PDB entry 5VGI | X-ray diffraction, 2.07 A resolution | chain A

Chain A:
Name: Lysine-specific demethylase 4A
Source organism: Homo sapiens
Notes: EC 1.14.11.-
UniProt: O75164 (KDM4A_HUMAN); residues 5-354 here = UniProt positions 5-354
Chain sequence (370 residues; numbered -15 to 354; the number before each row is that of its first residue; numbers below 1 keep their minus sign (Met-15 is residue -15)):
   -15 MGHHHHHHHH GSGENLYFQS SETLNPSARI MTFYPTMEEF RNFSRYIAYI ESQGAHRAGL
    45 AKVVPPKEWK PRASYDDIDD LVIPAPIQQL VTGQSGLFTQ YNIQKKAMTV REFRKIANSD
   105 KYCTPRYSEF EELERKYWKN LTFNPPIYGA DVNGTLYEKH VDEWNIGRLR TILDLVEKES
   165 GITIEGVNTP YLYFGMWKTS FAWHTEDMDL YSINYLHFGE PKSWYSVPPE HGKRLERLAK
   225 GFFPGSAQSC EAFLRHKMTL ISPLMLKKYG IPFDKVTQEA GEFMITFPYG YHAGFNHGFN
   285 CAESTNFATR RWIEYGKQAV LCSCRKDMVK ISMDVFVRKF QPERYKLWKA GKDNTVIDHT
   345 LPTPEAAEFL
Unresolved in the structure: -15 to 8, 354
Sequence notes: expression tag (-15 to 4)
Ion coordination: Ni2+: His188, Glu190, His276 (together with 9DJ); Zn2+: Cys234, His240, Cys306, Cys308
Small-molecule neighbours: 9DJ (3-[({(1R)-6-[methyl(phenyl)amino]-1,2,3,4-tetrahydronaphthalen-1-yl}methyl)amino]pyridine-4-carboxylic acid): Ile71, Gln73, Gln84, Asn86, Tyr132, Ala134, Asp135, Tyr177, Ser184, Phe185, His188, Glu190, Asn198, Lys206, Trp208, His240, Lys241, Met242, His276, Arg309
UniProt features mapped onto this chain:
  - binding site (2-oxoglutarate): Tyr132, Asn198, Lys206, Lys241
  - binding site (Fe cation): His188, Glu190, His276
  - binding site (Zn(2+)): Cys234, His240, Cys306, Cys308
  - mutagenesis: Gly133 (G133A: Abolishes histone demethylase activity; when associated with A-138), Gly138 (G138A: Abolishes histone demethylase activity; when associated with A-138), Gly165 (G165A: Abolishes histone demethylase activity; when associated with A-165), Gly170 (G170A: Abolishes histone demethylase activity; when associated with A-165), His188 (H188A: Abolishes histone demethylase activity without affecting ability to bind H4K20me2), Ser288 to Thr289 (Displays histone demethylase activity for both dimethylated and H3-K9Me3; Abolishes histone demethylase activity)

In short:
Chain A binds compound 9DJ. The Ni2+ site is built by His188, Glu190 and His276. The Zn2+ site is built by
Cys234, His240, Cys306 and Cys308. Curated annotation (UniProt) lists 4 residues binding 2-oxoglutarate, 3 Fe
cation-binding residues, 4 Zn2+-binding residues and 7 mutagenesis sites.
Chain A is Lysine-specific demethylase 4A (Homo sapiens); the structure, Crystal Structure of KDM4 with the
Small Molecule Inhibitor QC6352, was determined by X-ray diffraction together with 5VMP from the same study.
